PDB entry 6LJV | X-ray diffraction, 1.40 A resolution | chain A

== Chain A ==
Molecule: Fatty acid-binding protein, adipocyte
Source organism: Homo sapiens
Reference sequence: P15090 (FABP4_HUMAN); residues 0-131 here correspond to UniProt positions 1-132 (UniProt number = residue number + 1)
Sequence (152 residues; each row starts with the number of its first residue; numbers below 1 keep their minus sign (Met-20 is residue -20)):
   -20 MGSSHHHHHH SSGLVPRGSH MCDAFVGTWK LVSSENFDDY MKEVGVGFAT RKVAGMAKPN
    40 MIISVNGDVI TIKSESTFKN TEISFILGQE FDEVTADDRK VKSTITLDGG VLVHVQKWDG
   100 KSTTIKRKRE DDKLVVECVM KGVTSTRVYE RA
Disordered / not traced: -20 to -5
Differences from the reference sequence: expression tag (-20 to -1)
Small-molecule neighbours: EHC (2-[[3-chloranyl-2-(2,3-dihydro-1-benzofuran-5-yl)phenyl]amino]benzoic acid): Phe16, Tyr19, Met20, Ala33, Ala36, Pro38, Ser53, Ser55, Phe57, Lys58, Thr60, Ala75, Asp76, Arg78, Ile104, Arg106, Val115, Cys117, Arg126, Tyr128

== Summary ==
Bound to chain A: compound EHC.
Chain A is Fatty acid-binding protein, adipocyte (Homo sapiens); the structure, Crystal structure of human
FABP4 in complex with a novel inhibitor, was determined by X-ray diffraction together with 6LJS, 6LJT, 6LJU,
6LJW and 6LJX from the same study.
